Entry 8B4B (X-ray diffraction, 1.75 A resolution); this record covers chains W and X of the 6 polymer chains in the assembly.

# Chain W (and X)
Protein: Cholera toxin transcriptional activator
Source organism: Vibrio cholerae
Notes: chain X of this document is another copy of the same molecule, construct and numbering; everything in this record applies to it too
UniProtKB: P15795 (TOXR_VIBCH); residues 7-115 here correspond to UniProt positions 19-127 (UniProt number = residue number + 12)
Sequence (110 residues; numbered 6 to 115; the number before each row is that of its first residue):
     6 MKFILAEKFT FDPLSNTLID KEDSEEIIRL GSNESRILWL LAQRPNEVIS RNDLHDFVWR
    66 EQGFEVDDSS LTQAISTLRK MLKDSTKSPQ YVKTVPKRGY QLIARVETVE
Construct notes: initiating methionine (6)
Metal / ion sites: Cd2+ site 1: Glu-12, Glu-112 (shared with 1 residue of chain Y); Cd2+ site 2 near Asn-57 (its only coordinating residue here); Cd2+ site 3: Asp-58 (shared with 2 residues of chain Y); Cd2+ site 4: Ser-74 (shared with 1 residue of chain M)

# How chain W and chain X interact
Residue-residue contacts (6):
  Leu-19(W) / Gln-106(X)  hydrogen bond (backbone-side chain)
  Ser-20(W) / Lys-98(X)  hydrogen bond (backbone-side chain)
  Arg-34(W) / Lys-98(X)
  Ser-37(W) / Arg-103(X)  hydrogen bond
  Gln-67(W) / Arg-103(X)
  Phe-69(W) / Lys-102(X)
Interface residues without a listed pair, chain W (7 interface residues in all): Asn-21
Interface residues without a listed pair, chain X (6 interface residues in all): Asn-51, Val-100

# Overview
7 residues of chain W and 6 residues of chain X are in contact, with 3 hydrogen bonds. Among the polar pairs
are Leu-19(W)/Gln-106(X), Ser-20(W)/Lys-98(X) and Ser-37(W)/Arg-103(X). Glu-12(W) and Glu-112(W) coordinate
Cd2+ site 1.
Chain W and chain X are both Cholera toxin transcriptional activator (Vibrio cholerae); the structure, ToxR
bacterial transcriptional regulator bound to 19 bp ompU promoter DNA, was determined by X-ray diffraction,
deposited together with 8B4C, 8B4D and 8B4E.
